PDB entry 6F0G | X-ray diffraction, 2.30 A resolution | chains A and C

Chain A:
Molecule: Histone chaperone ASF1A
Organism: Homo sapiens
Reference sequence: Q9Y294 (ASF1A_HUMAN); residues 1-156 here = UniProt positions 1-156
Chain sequence (158 residues; numbered -1 to 156; the number before each row is that of its first residue; numbers below 1 keep their minus sign (Gly-1 is residue -1)):
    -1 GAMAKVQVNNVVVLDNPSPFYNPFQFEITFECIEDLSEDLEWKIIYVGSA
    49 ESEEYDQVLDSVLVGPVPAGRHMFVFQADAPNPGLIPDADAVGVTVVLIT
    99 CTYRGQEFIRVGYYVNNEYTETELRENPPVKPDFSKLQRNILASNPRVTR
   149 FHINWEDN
Unresolved in the structure: -1 to 0, 155-156
Differences from the reference sequence: expression tag (-1 to 0)
UniProt features mapped onto this chain:
  - motif: Ile31 to Asp37 (Required for interaction with HIRA)
  - mutagenesis: Glu36 to Asp37 (Abrogates interaction with HIRA and induction of senescence-associated heterochromatin foci), Asp37 (D37A: Abrogates interaction with CHAF1B and HIRA), Glu49 (E49A: Loss of interaction with TLK2), Asp54 (D54R: Reduces interaction with histone H3), Val62 to Pro64 (Abrogates interaction with HIRA and induction of senescence-associated heterochromatin foci), Asp88 (D88A: Loss of interaction with TLK2. Reduced phosphorylation), Val94 (V94R: Abrogates interaction with histone H3 and histone H4. Loss of interaction with TLK2. Reduced phosphorylation), Arg108 (R108E: Reduces interaction with histone H3)

Chain C:
Molecule: ip3
Chain sequence (26 residues; numbered 217 to 242; the number before each row is that of its first residue):
   217 ASTERKWAELARRIRGAGGVTLNGFG
Unresolved in the structure: 217, 242

How chain A and chain C interact:
Residue-residue contacts (51):
  Val6(A) - Phe241(C)
  Asn7(A) - Phe241(C)
  Asn8(A) - Phe241(C)
  Val9(A) - Phe241(C)
  Val45(A) - Arg229(C)
  Ala48(A) - Lys222(C)
  Ala48(A) - Glu225(C)
  Ala48(A) - Leu226(C)  hydrophobic
  Glu49(A) - Lys222(C)
  Glu49(A) - Glu225(C)
  Glu51(A) - Arg229(C)  salt bridge
  Asp54(A) - Arg229(C)  salt bridge
  Asp88(A) - Lys222(C)  salt bridge
  Val92(A) - Lys222(C)  hydrogen bond (backbone-side chain)
  Val92(A) - Trp223(C)  hydrophobic
  Val92(A) - Leu226(C)  hydrophobic
  Val94(A) - Leu226(C)  hydrophobic
  Val94(A) - Ile230(C)  hydrophobic
  Leu96(A) - Arg229(C)
  Leu96(A) - Ile230(C)  hydrophobic
  Arg108(A) - Arg229(C)  hydrogen bond (side chain-backbone)
  Arg108(A) - Ile230(C)  hydrogen bond (side chain-backbone)
  Arg108(A) - Gly232(C)
  Val109(A) - Phe241(C)  hydrophobic
  Gly110(A) - Ile230(C)
  Tyr112(A) - Ile230(C)  hydrophobic
  Asn143(A) - Asn239(C)  hydrogen bond
  Pro144(A) - Leu238(C)
  Pro144(A) - Asn239(C)
  Pro144(A) - Gly240(C)  hydrogen bond (backbone-backbone)
  Pro144(A) - Phe241(C)  hydrophobic
  Arg145(A) - Ile230(C)
  Arg145(A) - Asn239(C)
  Val146(A) - Val236(C)
  Val146(A) - Thr237(C)
  Val146(A) - Leu238(C)  hydrogen bond (backbone-backbone)
  Val146(A) - Gly240(C)
  Val146(A) - Phe241(C)  hydrophobic
  Thr147(A) - Ile230(C)
  Thr147(A) - Arg231(C)
  Thr147(A) - Gly235(C)
  Thr147(A) - Val236(C)
  Thr147(A) - Thr237(C)  hydrogen bond
  Arg148(A) - Gly235(C)
  Arg148(A) - Val236(C)  hydrogen bond (backbone-backbone)
  Arg148(A) - Leu238(C)
  Arg148(A) - Phe241(C)
  Phe149(A) - Arg231(C)
  Phe149(A) - Ala233(C)
  Phe149(A) - Gly234(C)
  Phe149(A) - Gly235(C)
Other interface residues (no listed pair), chain A (27 interface residues in all): Thr93, Tyr111, Ser142
Other interface residues (no listed pair), chain C (18 interface residues in all): Ala227

Summary:
27 residues of chain A face 18 of chain C across their interface; the contacts include 8 hydrogen bonds and 3
salt bridges. Polar contacts include Glu51(A)-Arg229(C), Asp54(A)-Arg229(C) and Asp88(A)-Lys222(C). Curated
annotation (UniProt) lists 10 mutagenesis sites on chain A.
Chain A is Histone chaperone ASF1A (Homo sapiens) and chain C is ip3; the structure, Crystal structure
ASF1-ip3, was determined by X-ray diffraction together with 6F0F and 6F0H from the same study.
